7B54 - chain X; structure by electron microscopy, 3.10 A resolution.

== Chain X ==
Molecule: VAR2CSA in presence of plCS, DBl1-DBL4, Erythrocyte membrane protein 1
Organism: Plasmodium falciparum
UniProtKB: Q6UDW7 (Q6UDW7_PLAFA); residues 500-1985 carry their UniProt numbers (1486 of 1895 residues fall inside the UniProt entry; the rest is not from it)
Sequence (1895 residues; numbered 1 to 1985; 90 numbers in that range are skipped by the numbering (no residue carries them; nothing is unmodelled there); the number before each row is that of its first residue):
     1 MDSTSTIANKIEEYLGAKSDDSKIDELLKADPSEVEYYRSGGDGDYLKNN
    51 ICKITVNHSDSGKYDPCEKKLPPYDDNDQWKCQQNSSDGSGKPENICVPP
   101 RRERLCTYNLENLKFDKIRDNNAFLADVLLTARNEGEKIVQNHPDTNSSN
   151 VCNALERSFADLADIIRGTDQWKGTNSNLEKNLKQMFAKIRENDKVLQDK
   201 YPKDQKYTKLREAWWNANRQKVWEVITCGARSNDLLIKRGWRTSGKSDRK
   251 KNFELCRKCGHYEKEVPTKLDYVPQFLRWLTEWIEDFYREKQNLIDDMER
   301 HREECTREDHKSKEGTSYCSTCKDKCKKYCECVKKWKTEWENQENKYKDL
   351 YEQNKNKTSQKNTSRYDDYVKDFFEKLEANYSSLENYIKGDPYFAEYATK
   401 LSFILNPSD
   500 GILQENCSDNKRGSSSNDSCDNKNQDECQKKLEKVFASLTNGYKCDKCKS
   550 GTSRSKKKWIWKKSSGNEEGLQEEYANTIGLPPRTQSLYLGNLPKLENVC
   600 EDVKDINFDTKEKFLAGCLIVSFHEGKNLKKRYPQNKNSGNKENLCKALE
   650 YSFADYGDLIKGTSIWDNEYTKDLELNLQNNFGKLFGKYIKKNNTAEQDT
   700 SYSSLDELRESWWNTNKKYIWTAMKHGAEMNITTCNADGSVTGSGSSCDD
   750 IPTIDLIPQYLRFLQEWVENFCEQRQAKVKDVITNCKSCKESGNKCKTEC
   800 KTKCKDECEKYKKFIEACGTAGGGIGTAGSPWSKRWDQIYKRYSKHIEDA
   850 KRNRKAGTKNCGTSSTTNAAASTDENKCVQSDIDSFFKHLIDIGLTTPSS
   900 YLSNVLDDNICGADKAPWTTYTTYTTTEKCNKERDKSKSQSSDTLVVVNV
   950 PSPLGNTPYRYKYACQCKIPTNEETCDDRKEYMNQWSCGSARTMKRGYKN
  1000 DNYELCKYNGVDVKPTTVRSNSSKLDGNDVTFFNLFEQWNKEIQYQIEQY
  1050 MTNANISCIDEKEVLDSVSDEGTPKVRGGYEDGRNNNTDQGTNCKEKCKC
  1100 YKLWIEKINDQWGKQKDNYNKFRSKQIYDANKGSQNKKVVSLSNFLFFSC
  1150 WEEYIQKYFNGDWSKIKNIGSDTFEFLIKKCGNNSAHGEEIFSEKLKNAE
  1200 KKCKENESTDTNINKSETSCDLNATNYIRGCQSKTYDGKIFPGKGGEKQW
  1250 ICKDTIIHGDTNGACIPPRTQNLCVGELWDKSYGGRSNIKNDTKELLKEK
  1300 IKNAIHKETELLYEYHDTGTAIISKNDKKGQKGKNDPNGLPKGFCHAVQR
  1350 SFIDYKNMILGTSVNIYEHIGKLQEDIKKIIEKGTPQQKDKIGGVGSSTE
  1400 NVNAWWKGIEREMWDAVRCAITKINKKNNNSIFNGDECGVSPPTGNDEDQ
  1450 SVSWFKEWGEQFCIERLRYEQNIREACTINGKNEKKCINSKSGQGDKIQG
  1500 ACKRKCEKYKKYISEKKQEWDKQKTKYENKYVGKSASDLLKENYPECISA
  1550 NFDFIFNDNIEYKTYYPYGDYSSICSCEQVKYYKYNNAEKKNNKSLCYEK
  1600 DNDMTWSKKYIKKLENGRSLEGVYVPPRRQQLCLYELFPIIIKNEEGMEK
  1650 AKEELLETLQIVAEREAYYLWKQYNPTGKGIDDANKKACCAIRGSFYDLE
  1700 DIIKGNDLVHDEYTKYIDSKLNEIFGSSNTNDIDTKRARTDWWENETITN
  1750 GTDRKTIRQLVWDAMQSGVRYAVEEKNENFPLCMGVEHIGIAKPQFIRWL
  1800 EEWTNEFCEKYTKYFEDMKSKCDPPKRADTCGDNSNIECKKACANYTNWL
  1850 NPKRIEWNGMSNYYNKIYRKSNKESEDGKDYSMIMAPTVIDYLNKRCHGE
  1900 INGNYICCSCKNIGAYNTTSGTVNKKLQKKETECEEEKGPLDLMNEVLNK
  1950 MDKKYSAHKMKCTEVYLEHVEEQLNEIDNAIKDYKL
Disordered / not traced: 529-557, 736-746, 858-869, 928-940, 989-998, 1054-1092, 1204-1217, 1382-1393, 1916-1938
Differences from the reference sequence: conflict S1192 (Asn in Q6UDW7), N1728 (Asp in Q6UDW7), D1876 (Gly in Q6UDW7)
Disulfides: C52-C228, C67-C106, C305-C322, C645-C747, C771-C910, C785-C803, C799-C966, C807-C964, C975-C1099, C987-C1005, C1149-C1180, C1219-C1418, C1230-C1273, C1251-C1264, C1344-C1437, C1462-C1546, C1476-C1501, C1486-C1576, C1505-C1574, C1596-C1632, C1688-C1782, C1689-C1906, C1807-C1909, C1821-C1838, C1842-C1961, C1896-C1907
What the authors report for this chain:
  - contacts within the chain: W558-W766
  - mutagenesis - W558A/W560A (Tm change 4 degC): decreased stability

== In short ==
The paper reports that W558A/W560A reduce stability; contacts within the chain involving W558 and W766.
Chain X is VAR2CSA in presence of plCS, DBl1-DBL4, Erythrocyte membrane protein 1 (Plasmodium falciparum); the
structure, VAR2CSA full ectodomain in present of plCS, DBL1-DBL4, was determined by electron microscopy
together with 7NNH and 7B52 from the same study.
